PDB entry 5IP7 | X-ray diffraction, 3.52 A resolution | chains B and I of the 13 polymer chains in the assembly

[Chain B]
Molecule: DNA-directed RNA polymerase II subunit RPB2
From: Saccharomyces cerevisiae
Notes: EC 2.7.7.6
Reference sequence: P08518 (RPB2_YEAST); residue numbers follow UniProt; this construct covers 2-1224
Sequence (1223 residues; numbered 2 to 1224; the number before each row is that of its first residue):
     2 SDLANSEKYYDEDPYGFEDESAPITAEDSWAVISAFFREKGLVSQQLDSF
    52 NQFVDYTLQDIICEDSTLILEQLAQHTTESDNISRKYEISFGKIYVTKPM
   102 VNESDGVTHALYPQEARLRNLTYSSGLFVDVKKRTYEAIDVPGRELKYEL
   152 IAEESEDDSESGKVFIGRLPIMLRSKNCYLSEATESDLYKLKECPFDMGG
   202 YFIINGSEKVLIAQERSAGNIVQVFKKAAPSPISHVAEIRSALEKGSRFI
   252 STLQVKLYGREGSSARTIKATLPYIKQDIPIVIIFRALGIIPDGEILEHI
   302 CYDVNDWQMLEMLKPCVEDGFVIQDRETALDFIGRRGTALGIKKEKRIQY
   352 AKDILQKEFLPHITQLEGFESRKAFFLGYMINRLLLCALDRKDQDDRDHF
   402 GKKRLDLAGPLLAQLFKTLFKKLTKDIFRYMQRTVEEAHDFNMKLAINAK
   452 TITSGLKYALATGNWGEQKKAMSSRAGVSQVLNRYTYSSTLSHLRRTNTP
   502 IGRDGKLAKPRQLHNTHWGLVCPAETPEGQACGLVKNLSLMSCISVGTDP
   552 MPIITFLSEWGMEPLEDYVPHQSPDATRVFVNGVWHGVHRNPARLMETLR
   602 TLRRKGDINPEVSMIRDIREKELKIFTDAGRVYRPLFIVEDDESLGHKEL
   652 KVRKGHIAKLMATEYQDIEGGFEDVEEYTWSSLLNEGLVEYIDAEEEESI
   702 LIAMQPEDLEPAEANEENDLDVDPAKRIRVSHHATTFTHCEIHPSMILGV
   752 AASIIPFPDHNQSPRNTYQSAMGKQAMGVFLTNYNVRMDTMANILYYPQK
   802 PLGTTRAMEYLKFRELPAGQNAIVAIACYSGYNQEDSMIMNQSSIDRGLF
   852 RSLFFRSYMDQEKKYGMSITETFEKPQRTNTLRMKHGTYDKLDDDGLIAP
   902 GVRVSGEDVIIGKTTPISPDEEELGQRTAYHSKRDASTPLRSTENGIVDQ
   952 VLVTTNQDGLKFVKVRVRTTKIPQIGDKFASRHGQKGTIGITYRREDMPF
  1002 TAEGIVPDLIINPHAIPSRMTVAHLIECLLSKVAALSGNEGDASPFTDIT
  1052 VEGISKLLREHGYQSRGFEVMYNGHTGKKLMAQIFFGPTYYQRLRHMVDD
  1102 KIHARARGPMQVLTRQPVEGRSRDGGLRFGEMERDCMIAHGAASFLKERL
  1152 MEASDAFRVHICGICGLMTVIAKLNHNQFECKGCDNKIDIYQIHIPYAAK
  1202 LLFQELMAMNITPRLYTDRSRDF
Disordered / not traced: 2-19, 71-89, 135-163, 438-445, 504-506, 669-677, 716-721, 920-932
Ion coordination: Zn2+: Cys1163, Cys1166, Cys1182, Cys1185

[Chain I]
Molecule: DNA-directed RNA polymerase II subunit RPB9
From: Saccharomyces cerevisiae
Reference sequence: P27999 (RPB9_YEAST); numbering as in UniProt (aligned over 2-120)
Sequence (119 residues; each row starts with the number of its first residue):
     2 TTFRFCRDCNNMLYPREDKENNRLLFECRTCSYVEEAGSPLVYRHELITN
    52 IGETAGVVQDIGSDPTLPRSDRECPKCHSRENVFFQSQQRRKDTSMVLFF
   102 VCLSCSHIFTSDQKNKRTQ
Ion coordination: Zn2+ site 1: Cys7, Cys10, Cys29, Cys32; Zn2+ site 2: Cys75, Cys78, Cys103, Cys106
UniProt features mapped onto this chain:
  - zinc finger: Cys7 to Cys32 (C4-type), Ser71 to Thr111 (TFIIS-type)
  - binding site (Zn(2+)): Cys7, Cys10, Cys29, Cys32, Cys75, Cys78, Cys103, Cys106
  - modified residue: Ser40 (Phosphoserine)

[How chain B and chain I interact]
Pairs across the interface - 53 pairs, chain B then chain I:
  Pro293(B) - Cys10(I)
  Pro293(B) - Asn11(I)
  Pro293(B) - Asn12(I)
  Asp294(B) - Phe6(I)
  Asp294(B) - Asn11(I)
  Asp294(B) - Asn12(I)  hydrogen bond
  Asp294(B) - Met13(I)  hydrogen bond (side chain-backbone)
  Gly295(B) - Phe6(I)
  Gly295(B) - Asn11(I)
  Trp308(B) - Thr2(I)
  Trp308(B) - Arg45(I)
  Trp308(B) - Glu47(I)
  Gln309(B) - Glu47(I)
  Gln309(B) - Thr50(I)
  Gln309(B) - Ile52(I)
  Leu311(B) - Phe4(I)  hydrophobic
  Glu312(B) - Tyr44(I)
  Glu312(B) - Arg45(I)
  Lys315(B) - Phe4(I)
  Lys315(B) - Met13(I)
  Lys315(B) - Val43(I)
  Val318(B) - Met13(I)  hydrophobic
  Glu319(B) - Tyr15(I)
  Phe322(B) - Tyr15(I)
  Phe322(B) - Arg30(I)
  Gln325(B) - Asn12(I)
  Gln325(B) - Thr31(I)
  Asp391(B) - Gln90(I)
  Asp391(B) - Arg91(I)  hydrogen bond (backbone-backbone)
  Asp391(B) - Arg92(I)
  Arg392(B) - Gln89(I)
  Arg392(B) - Arg91(I)
  Asp394(B) - Arg91(I)  salt bridge
  Ala594(B) - Asp61(I)
  Arg617(B) - Asp61(I)  salt bridge
  Ile619(B) - Val59(I)
  Ile619(B) - Asp61(I)
  Ile619(B) - Ser64(I)
  Ile619(B) - Asp65(I)
  Arg620(B) - Ala56(I)
  Arg620(B) - Gly57(I)
  Arg620(B) - Ile62(I)
  Arg620(B) - Asp65(I)  salt bridge
  Arg620(B) - Leu68(I)
  Arg620(B) - Gln89(I)
  Glu699(B) - Thr67(I)
  Ser700(B) - Pro66(I)
  Ser700(B) - Thr67(I)
  Ile701(B) - Thr67(I)
  Leu702(B) - Pro66(I)
  Thr737(B) - Pro66(I)  hydrogen bond (side chain-backbone)
  Thr737(B) - Arg70(I)
  Thr739(B) - Pro66(I)
Other interface residues (no listed pair), chain B (32 interface residues in all): Arg287, Ile292, Glu296, Leu298, Leu390, Lys393, Lys622
Other interface residues (no listed pair), chain I (34 interface residues in all): His46, Gly53, Phe86

[In short]
The interface between chain B and chain I involves 32 residues on one side and 34 on the other, with 4
hydrogen bonds and 3 salt bridges. Among the polar pairs are Asp394(B)-Arg91(I), Arg617(B)-Asp61(I) and
Arg620(B)-Asp65(I). UniProt lists 8 Zn2+-binding residues on chain I.
Here chain B is DNA-directed RNA polymerase II subunit RPB2 and chain I is DNA-directed RNA polymerase II
subunit RPB9, both from Saccharomyces cerevisiae. Entry 5IP7 (Structure of RNA Polymerase II-Tfg1 peptide
complex) was determined by X-ray diffraction, deposited together with 5FYW, 5FZ5 and 5IP9.
